Entry 6CP3 (electron microscopy, 3.80 A resolution); this record covers chains 7 and U of the 27 polymer chains in the assembly.

[Chain 7]
Protein: ATP synthase subunit d, mitochondrial
Organism: Saccharomyces cerevisiae (strain ATCC 204508 / S288c)
UniProt: P30902 (ATP7_YEAST); residues 1-173 here correspond to UniProt positions 2-174 (UniProt number = residue number + 1)
Sequence (173 residues; numbered 1 to 173; the number before each row is that of its first residue):
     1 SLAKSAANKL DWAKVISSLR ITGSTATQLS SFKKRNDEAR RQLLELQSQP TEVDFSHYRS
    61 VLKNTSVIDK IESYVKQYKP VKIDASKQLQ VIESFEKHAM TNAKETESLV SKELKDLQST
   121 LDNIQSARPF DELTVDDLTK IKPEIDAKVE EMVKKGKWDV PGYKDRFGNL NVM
Unresolved in the structure: 1-2
Swiss-Prot annotation at these positions:
  - modified residue: S1 (N-acetylserine)

[Chain U]
Protein: ATP synthase subunit f, mitochondrial
Organism: Saccharomyces cerevisiae (strain ATCC 204508 / S288c)
UniProt: Q06405 (ATPK_YEAST); residues 1-95 here correspond to UniProt positions 7-101 (UniProt number = residue number + 6)
Sequence (95 residues; numbered 1 to 95; the number before each row is that of its first residue):
     1 VSTLIPPKVV SSKNIGSAPN AKRIANVVHF YKSLPQGPAP AIKANTRLAR YKAKYFDGDN
    61 ASGKPLWHFA LGIIAFGYSM EYYFHLRHHK GAEEH
Unresolved in the structure: 86-95

[How chain 7 and chain U interact]
Pairs across the interface - 35 pairs, chain 7 then chain U:
  I21(7) with P6(U)
  T25(7) with L4(U)
  A26(7) with L4(U)
  T27(7) with L4(U); P6(U)
  S30(7) with S2(U), hydrogen bond (side chain-backbone)
  K33(7) with V1(U)
  A99(7) with I5(U), hydrophobic; K8(U), hydrogen bond (backbone-side chain)
  N102(7) with K8(U)
  A103(7) with K8(U)
  T106(7) with K8(U), hydrogen bond (side chain-backbone); V10(U)
  L109(7) with V10(U); N14(U)
  T120(7) with V27(U)
  N123(7) with F30(U), hydrogen bond (side chain-backbone); Y31(U)
  I124(7) with F30(U), hydrophobic
  S126(7) with P35(U)
  A127(7) with S33(U), hydrogen bond (backbone-side chain); P35(U)
  R128(7) with P35(U)
  P129(7) with L34(U); P35(U); G37(U)
  E132(7) with Q36(U); G37(U), hydrogen bond (side chain-backbone)
  D137(7) with K32(U)
  K140(7) with K32(U), hydrogen bond (backbone-side chain)
  I141(7) with V28(U); H29(U); K32(U)
  K142(7) with V28(U); H29(U)
Interface residues without a listed pair, chain 7 (26 interface residues in all): M100, D116, L138
Interface residues without a listed pair, chain U (24 interface residues in all): T3, V9, S11, A25, N26

[Summary]
26 residues of chain 7 face 24 of chain U across their interface, with 7 hydrogen bonds. Among the polar pairs
are S30(7)-S2(U), A99(7)-K8(U) and T106(7)-K8(U).
Chain 7 is ATP synthase subunit d, mitochondrial and chain U is ATP synthase subunit f, mitochondrial, both
from Saccharomyces cerevisiae (strain ATCC 204508 / S288c); the structure, Monomer yeast ATP synthase (F1Fo)
reconstituted in nanodisc with inhibitor of oligomycin bound, was determined by electron microscopy together
with 6CP5, 6CP6 and 6CP7 from the same study.
